7NXC - chains A and B; structure by X-ray diffraction, 3.14 A resolution.

[Chain A]
Molecule: Processed angiotensin-converting enzyme 2
Source organism: Homo sapiens
Reference sequence: Q9BYF1 (ACE2_HUMAN); residues 19-615 here = UniProt positions 19-615
Amino-acid sequence (604 residues; numbered 19 to 622; the number before each row is that of its first residue):
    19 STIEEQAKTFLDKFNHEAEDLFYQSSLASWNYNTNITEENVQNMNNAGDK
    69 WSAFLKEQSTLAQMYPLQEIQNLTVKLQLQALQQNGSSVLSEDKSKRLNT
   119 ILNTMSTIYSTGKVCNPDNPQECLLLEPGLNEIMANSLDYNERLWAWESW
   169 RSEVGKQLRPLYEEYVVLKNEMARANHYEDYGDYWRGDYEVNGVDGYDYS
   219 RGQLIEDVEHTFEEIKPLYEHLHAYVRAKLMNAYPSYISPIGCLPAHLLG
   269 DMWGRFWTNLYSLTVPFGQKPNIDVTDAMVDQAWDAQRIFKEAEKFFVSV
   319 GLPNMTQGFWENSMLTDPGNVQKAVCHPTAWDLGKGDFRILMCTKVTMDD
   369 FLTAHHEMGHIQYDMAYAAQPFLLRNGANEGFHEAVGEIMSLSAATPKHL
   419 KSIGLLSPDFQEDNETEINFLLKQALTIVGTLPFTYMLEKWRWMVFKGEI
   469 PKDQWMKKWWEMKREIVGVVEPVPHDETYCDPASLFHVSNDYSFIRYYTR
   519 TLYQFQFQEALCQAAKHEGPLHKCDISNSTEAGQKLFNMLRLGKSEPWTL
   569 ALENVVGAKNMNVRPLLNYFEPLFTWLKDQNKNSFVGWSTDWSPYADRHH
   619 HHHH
Disordered / not traced: 615-622
Sequence notes: expression tag (616-622)
Cystine bridges: Cys133-Cys141, Cys344-Cys361, Cys530-Cys542
Covalent attachments: N-acetylglucosamine (NAG) linked to Asn53, Asn90, Asn103, Asn322
Curated features (UniProtKB/Swiss-Prot):
  - region (Interaction with SARS-CoV spike glycoprotein): Asp30 to Tyr41, Met82 to Pro84, Lys353 to Arg357
  - active site: Glu375 (Proton acceptor), His505 (Proton donor)
  - binding site (chloride): Arg169, Trp477, Lys481
  - binding site (substrate): Arg273, His345, Pro346, Tyr515
  - binding site (Zn(2+)): His374, His378, Glu402
  - glycosylation (N-linked (GlcNAc...) asparagine): Asn53, Asn90, Asn103, Asn322, Asn432, Asn546
  - mutagenesis: Ser19 (S19P: Increases slightly the interaction with RBD domain of SARS-CoV-2 spike protein), Gln24 to Lys26 (Slightly inhibits interaction with SARS-CoV spike glycoprotein), Gln24 (Q24T: Increases slightly the interaction with RBD domain of SARS-CoV-2 spike protein), Ala25 (A25V: Increases slightly the interaction with RBD domain of SARS-CoV-2 spike protein), Thr27 (T27Y: Increases slightly the interaction with RBD domain of SARS-CoV-2 spike protein. In sACE2.v2.2; increases interaction with RBD domain of SARS-CoV-2 spike protein ...), Leu29 (L29F: Increases slightly the interaction with RBD domain of SARS-CoV-2 spike protein), Lys31 (K31D: Abolishes interaction with SARS-CoV spike glycoprotein; K31Y: Increases slightly the interaction with RBD domain of SARS-CoV-2 spike protein), Asn33 (N33D: Increases slightly the interaction with RBD domain of SARS-CoV-2 spike protein), His34 (H34A: Increases slightly the interaction with RBD domain of SARS-CoV-2 spike protein), Glu37 (E37A: No effect on interaction with SARS-CoV spike glycoprotein), Asp38 (D38A: No effect on interaction with SARS-CoV spike glycoprotein), Leu39 (L39R: Increases slightly the interaction with RBD domain of SARS-CoV-2 spike protein), 48 further mutagenesis entries in UniProt

[Chain B]
Molecule: Spike protein S1
Source organism: Severe acute respiratory syndrome coronavirus 2
Reference sequence: P0DTC2 (SPIKE_SARS2); residue numbers follow UniProt; this construct covers 333-528
Amino-acid sequence (205 residues; numbered 324 to 528; the number before each row is that of its first residue):
   324 ETGHHHHHHTNLCPFGEVFNATRFASVYAWNRKRISNCVADYSVLYNSAS
   374 FSTFKCYGVSPTKLNDLCFTNVYADSFVIRGDEVRQIAPGQTGTIADYNY
   424 KLPDDFTGCVIAWNSNNLDSKVGGNYNYLYRLFRKSNLKPFERDISTEIY
   474 QAGSTPCNGVKGFNCYFPLQSYGFQPTYGVGYQPYRVVVLSFELLHAPAT
   524 VCGKK
Disordered / not traced: 324-332, 528
Sequence notes: expression tag (324-332); variant Thr417 (Lys in P0DTC2), Lys484 (Glu in P0DTC2), Tyr501 (Asn in P0DTC2), Lys527 (Pro in P0DTC2)
Cystine bridges: Cys336-Cys361, Cys379-Cys432, Cys391-Cys525, Cys480-Cys488
Covalent attachments: N-acetylglucosamine (NAG) linked to Asn343
Curated features (UniProtKB/Swiss-Prot):
  - region: Arg403 to Asp405 (Integrin-binding motif), Asn448 to Phe456 (Immunodominant HLA epitope recognized by the CD8+)
  - glycosylation: Asn343 (N-linked (GlcNAc...) (complex) asparagine)
  - natural variant: Gly339 (G339D: In strain: Omicron/BA.1, Omicron/BA.2 and 4 more; G339H: In strain: Omicron/BA.2.75, Omicron/XBB.1.5 and 1 more), Arg346 (R346K: In strain: Mu/B.1.621; R346T: In strain: Omicron/BQ.1.1, Omicron/XBB.1.5 and 1 more), Leu368 (L368I: In strain: Omicron/XBB.1.5, Omicron/EG.5.1), Ser371 (S371F: In strain: Omicron/BA.2, Omicron/BA.2.12.1 and 6 more; S371L: In strain: Omicron/BA.1), Ser373 (S373P: In strain: Omicron/BA.1, Omicron/BA.2 and 7 more), Ser375 (S375F: In strain: Omicron/BA.1, Omicron/BA.2 and 7 more), Thr376 (T376A: In strain: Omicron/BA.2, Omicron/BA.2.12.1 and 5 more), Asp405 (D405N: In strain: Omicron/BA.2, Omicron/BA.2.12.1 and 6 more), Arg408 (R408S: In strain: Omicron/BA.2, Omicron/BA.2.12.1 and 6 more), Thr417 (K417T: In strain: Gamma/P.1; this construct carries the variant), Asn440 (N440K: In strain: Omicron/BA.1, Omicron/BA.2 and 7 more), Lys444 (K444T: In strain: Omicron/BQ.1.1), 16 further natural variant entries in UniProt
  - mutagenesis: Asn343 (N343Q: Reduced viral infectivity), Leu452 (L452R: Increased resistance to neutralizing antibodies. Decreases HLA binding to NF9 epitope. Increased binding affinity to human ACE2), Tyr453 (Y453F: Decreased HLA binding to NF9 epitope. Increased binding affinity to human ACE2), Ala475 (A475V: Increased resistance to neutralizing antibodies), Val483 (V483A: Increased resistance to neutralizing antibodies), Phe490 (F490L: Increased resistance to neutralizing antibodies and human covalescent sera neutralization), Gln493 (Q493N: Reduced host ACE2-binding affinity in vitro; Q493Y: Reduced host ACE2-binding affinity in vitro), His519 (H519P: Increased resistance to human covalescent sera neutralization)
From the paper describing this entry:
  - post-translational modification sites: Asn343 (proposed by the authors, not directly observed)

[How chain A and chain B interact]
Contacting residue pairs (38):
  Ser19(A) with Ala475(B), hydrogen bond (side chain-backbone); Gly476(B)
  Gln24(A) with Ala475(B); Asn487(B), hydrogen bond
  Thr27(A) with Phe456(B); Ala475(B); Tyr489(B)
  Phe28(A) with Tyr489(B)
  Asp30(A) with Phe456(B)
  Lys31(A) with Phe456(B); Phe490(B); Gln493(B)
  His34(A) with Tyr453(B); Leu455(B)
  Glu35(A) with Gln493(B), hydrogen bond
  Glu37(A) with Tyr505(B)
  Asp38(A) with Tyr449(B), hydrogen bond; Tyr501(B), hydrogen bond
  Tyr41(A) with Gln498(B); Thr500(B), hydrogen bond; Tyr501(B)
  Gln42(A) with Gly446(B); Tyr449(B); Gln498(B)
  Leu45(A) with Gln498(B)
  Met82(A) with Phe486(B), hydrophobic
  Tyr83(A) with Phe486(B); Asn487(B), hydrogen bond; Tyr489(B), hydrogen bond
  Asn330(A) with Thr500(B)
  Lys353(A) with Tyr501(B); Gly502(B), hydrogen bond (backbone-backbone); Tyr505(B)
  Gly354(A) with Gly502(B); Tyr505(B)
  Asp355(A) with Thr500(B); Gly502(B)
  Arg357(A) with Thr500(B)
Other interface residues (no listed pair), chain A (22 interface residues in all): Leu79, Arg393
Other interface residues (no listed pair), chain B (20 interface residues in all): Tyr473, Tyr495, Gly496
Interface features reported in the paper:
  - residue pairs: Tyr41(A)-Tyr501(B) (pi stacking)

[Overview]
22 residues of chain A and 20 residues of chain B are in contact, with 9 hydrogen bonds. Polar contacts
include Ser19(A)-Ala475(B), Gln24(A)-Asn487(B) and Glu35(A)-Gln493(B). The paper describes pi stacking between
Tyr41(A) and Tyr501(B). N-acetylglucosamine is covalently linked to Asn53(A), Asn90(A), Asn103(A) and
Asn322(A). The paper reports a modification site at Asn343(B).
Here chain A is Processed angiotensin-converting enzyme 2 (Homo sapiens) and chain B is Spike protein S1
(Severe acute respiratory syndrome coronavirus 2). Entry 7NXC (Crystal structure of the receptor binding
domain of SARS-CoV-2 P.1 variant Spike glycoprotein in complex with ...) was determined by X-ray diffraction.
